PDB entry 9CJL | electron microscopy, 5.50 A resolution (low resolution: residue-level contacts below are approximate; hydrogen-bond / salt-bridge calls are withheld) | chains K and L of the 12 polymer chains in the assembly

== Chain K (and L) ==
Protein: Transmembrane emp24 domain-containing protein 9
Source organism: Homo sapiens
Notes: chain L of this document is another copy of the same molecule, construct and numbering; everything in this record applies to it too
UniProtKB: Q9BVK6 (TMED9_HUMAN); numbering as in UniProt (aligned over 1-235)
Amino-acid sequence (235 residues; row label = number of the first residue in the row):
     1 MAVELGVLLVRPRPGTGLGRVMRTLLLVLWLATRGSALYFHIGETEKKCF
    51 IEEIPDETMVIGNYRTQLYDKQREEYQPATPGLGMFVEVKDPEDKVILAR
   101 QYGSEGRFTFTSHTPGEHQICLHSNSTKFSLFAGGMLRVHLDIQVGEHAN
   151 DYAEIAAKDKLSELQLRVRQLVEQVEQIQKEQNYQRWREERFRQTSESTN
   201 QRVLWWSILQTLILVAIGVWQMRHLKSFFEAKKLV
Not modelled in the structure: 1-166, 234-235 (chain L: 1-161)
Swiss-Prot annotation at these positions:
  - region: C121 to K160 (Required for interaction with STX17)
  - motif: F228 to V235 (COPI vesicle coat-binding), F228, F229 (COPII vesicle coat-binding)
  - modified residue: K160 (N6-acetyllysine)
  - glycosylation: N125 (N-linked (GlcNAc...) asparagine)
From the paper describing this entry:
  - mutagenesis - R223E: decreased binding to COPB2
  - mutagenesis - R223E: unchanged binding to Sec23a
  - mutagenesis - E52R, E52R/E53R: decreased binding to MBP-OR
  - mutagenesis - E53R: unchanged binding to MBP-OR

== Chain K / chain L interface ==
Pairs across the interface (48; chain K residue first):
  R167(K) - R167(L)
  R169(K) - L164(L)
  R169(K) - R167(L)
  R169(K) - V168(L)
  R169(K) - Q170(L)
  R169(K) - L171(L)
  V172(K) - Q174(L)
  E173(K) - Q170(L)
  E173(K) - E173(L)
  E173(K) - Q174(L)
  E173(K) - Q177(L)
  E176(K) - Q174(L)
  E176(K) - Q177(L)
  E176(K) - I178(L)
  E176(K) - Q179(L)
  E176(K) - E181(L)
  Q179(K) - E181(L)
  K180(K) - Q177(L)
  K180(K) - K180(L)
  N183(K) - Y184(L)
  N183(K) - R188(L)
  Y184(K) - Y184(L)
  Y184(K) - R188(L)
  R186(K) - R188(L)
  W187(K) - R188(L)
  W187(K) - R191(L)
  R188(K) - R188(L)
  E190(K) - T195(L)
  Q194(K) - S198(L)
  E197(K) - S198(L)
  E197(K) - R202(L)
  Q201(K) - L209(L)
  R202(K) - W205(L)
  W205(K) - L209(L)
  I208(K) - I213(L)
  L209(K) - I213(L)
  L212(K) - I213(L)
  L212(K) - I217(L)
  A216(K) - W220(L)
  W220(K) - H224(L)
  R223(K) - Q221(L)
  R223(K) - H224(L)
  R223(K) - L225(L)
  R223(K) - F228(L)
  K226(K) - F228(L)
  K226(K) - K232(L)
  E230(K) - K232(L)
  E230(K) - V235(L)
Other interface residues (no listed pair), chain K (30 interface residues in all): Q177, Q185, L204, V219
Other interface residues (no listed pair), chain L (34 interface residues in all): V175, E176, Q185, W206, S227

== In short ==
30 residues of chain K and 34 residues of chain L are in contact. From the paper: E52R and E52R/E53R of chain
K reduce binding to MBP-OR; R223E of chain K reduces binding to COPB2.
Chain K and chain L are both Transmembrane emp24 domain-containing protein 9 (Homo sapiens); the structure,
Molecular basis of TMED9 dodecamer, was determined by electron microscopy (same publication as 9CJK).
